PDB entry 1KH1 | X-ray diffraction, 2.30 A resolution | chains C and D of the 4 polymer chains in the assembly

# Chain C (and D)
Molecule: Argininosuccinate Synthetase
Source organism: Thermus thermophilus
Notes: EC 6.3.4.5; chain D of this document is another copy of the same molecule, construct and numbering; everything in this record applies to it too
Reference sequence: P59846 (ASSY_THET8); residue numbers follow UniProt; this construct covers 1-400
Chain sequence (400 residues; numbered 1 to 400; the number before each row is that of its first residue):
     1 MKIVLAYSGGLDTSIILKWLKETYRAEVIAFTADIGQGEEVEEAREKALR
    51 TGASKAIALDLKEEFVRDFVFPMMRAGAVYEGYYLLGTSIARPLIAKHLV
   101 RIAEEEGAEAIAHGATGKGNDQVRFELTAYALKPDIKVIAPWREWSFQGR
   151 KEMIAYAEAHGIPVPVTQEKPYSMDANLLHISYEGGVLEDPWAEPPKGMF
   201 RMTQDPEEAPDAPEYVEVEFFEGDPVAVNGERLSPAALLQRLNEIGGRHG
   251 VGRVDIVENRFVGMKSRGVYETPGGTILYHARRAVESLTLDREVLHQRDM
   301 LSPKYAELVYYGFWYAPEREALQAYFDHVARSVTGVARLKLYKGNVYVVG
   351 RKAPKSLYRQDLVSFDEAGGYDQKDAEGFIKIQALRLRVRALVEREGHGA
Unresolved in the structure: 166-170, 366-369, 396-400 (chain D: 166-170, 365-369, 396-400)
Swiss-Prot annotation at these positions:
  - binding site (ATP): Ala6 to Ser14, Ala33, Gly114
  - binding site (L-citrulline): Tyr84, Ser89, Asn120, Arg124, Ser173, Ser182, Glu258, Tyr270
  - binding site (L-aspartate): Thr116, Asn120, Asp121

# How chain C and chain D interact
Contacting residue pairs (187; chain C residue first):
  Tyr80(C) with His296(D), hydrogen bond
  Glu81(C) with Arg283(D), hydrogen bond (backbone-side chain); Leu295(D); His296(D), salt bridge
  Gly82(C) with Arg283(D)
  Tyr83(C) with Tyr279(D); His280(D), hydrogen bond; Arg283(D)
  Gly117(C) with Tyr371(D), hydrogen bond (backbone-side chain); Gln373(D), hydrogen bond (backbone-side chain); Ala376(D)
  Lys118(C) with Leu362(D); Ser364(D), hydrogen bond (side chain-backbone); Tyr371(D)
  Gln122(C) with Ala376(D); Ile380(D)
  Val123(C) with Ile380(D), hydrophobic
  Glu126(C) with Ile380(D)
  Leu127(C) with Ala384(D), hydrophobic
  Tyr130(C) with Lys381(D); Ala384(D), hydrophobic; Arg388(D)
  Ala131(C) with Ala391(D)
  Pro134(C) with Arg388(D), hydrogen bond (backbone-side chain); Ala391(D); Leu392(D), hydrophobic
  Trp142(C) with Gln373(D)
  Arg143(C) with Gln373(D); Glu377(D); Ile380(D)
  Glu189(C) with Tyr358(D), hydrogen bond (backbone-side chain); Gln360(D); Val363(D)
  Pro191(C) with Gly350(D); Arg351(D), hydrogen bond (backbone-side chain); Tyr358(D), hydrophobic
  Trp192(C) with Glu217(D); Val336(D); Arg338(D); Arg351(D); Lys352(D)
  Ala193(C) with Val349(D)
  Glu194(C) with Tyr215(D), hydrogen bond; Arg338(D), salt bridge; Lys340(D), salt bridge; Val349(D)
  Pro206(C) with Tyr342(D), hydrophobic; Tyr347(D)
  Glu207(C) with Pro213(D); Lys340(D), salt bridge; Tyr342(D)
  Tyr215(C) with Glu194(D), hydrogen bond
  Glu217(C) with Trp192(D)
  Asp255(C) with Val348(D); Arg351(D), salt bridge
  Ile256(C) with Arg351(D)
  Val257(C) with Ser287(D); Leu288(D), hydrophobic; Arg351(D)
  Asn259(C) with Arg292(D); Leu295(D)
  Arg260(C) with Arg292(D), hydrogen bond (backbone-side chain); Val363(D)
  Phe261(C) with Arg292(D); Phe379(D), hydrophobic
  Val262(C) with Tyr371(D)
  Met264(C) with Leu357(D); Leu362(D), hydrophobic
  Lys265(C) with Ser287(D), hydrogen bond (side chain-backbone); Leu288(D); Leu290(D), hydrogen bond (side chain-backbone); Leu357(D); Tyr358(D); Val363(D)
  Ser266(C) with Tyr358(D)
  Arg267(C) with Val349(D); Arg351(D); Tyr358(D)
  Tyr279(C) with Tyr83(D)
  His280(C) with Tyr83(D), hydrogen bond
  Arg283(C) with Glu81(D); Gly82(D); Tyr83(D)
  Ser287(C) with Val257(D); Lys265(D), hydrogen bond (backbone-side chain)
  Leu288(C) with Val257(D), hydrophobic; Lys265(D)
  Leu290(C) with Lys265(D), hydrogen bond (backbone-side chain)
  Arg292(C) with Asn259(D); Arg260(D), hydrogen bond (side chain-backbone); Phe261(D), hydrogen bond (side chain-backbone); Gly263(D); Tyr311(D)
  Glu293(C) with Tyr311(D)
  Leu295(C) with Glu81(D); Asn259(D)
  His296(C) with Tyr80(D), hydrogen bond; Glu81(D), salt bridge; Glu307(D), salt bridge; Tyr311(D), hydrogen bond
  Met300(C) with Met300(D); Pro303(D), hydrophobic; Glu307(D)
  Pro303(C) with Met300(D), hydrophobic
  Glu307(C) with His296(D), salt bridge; Met300(D)
  Tyr311(C) with Arg292(D), hydrogen bond; His296(D)
  Phe313(C) with Gln383(D); Arg386(D)
  Ala316(C) with Leu387(D), hydrophobic
  Pro317(C) with Arg386(D); Leu387(D); Arg390(D)
  Glu318(C) with Arg386(D), salt bridge
  Glu320(C) with Arg390(D), salt bridge
  Val336(C) with Trp192(D)
  Arg338(C) with Glu194(D), salt bridge
  Lys340(C) with Glu194(D); Glu207(D), salt bridge
  Tyr342(C) with Glu207(D)
  Lys343(C) with Tyr342(D); Lys343(D); Tyr347(D)
  Gly344(C) with Asn345(D), hydrogen bond (backbone-side chain); Tyr347(D)
  Asn345(C) with Gly344(D), hydrogen bond (side chain-backbone); Asn345(D), hydrogen bond
  Tyr347(C) with Pro206(D); Gly344(D), hydrogen bond (side chain-backbone)
  Val348(C) with Asp255(D)
  Val349(C) with Ala193(D); Glu194(D); Arg267(D)
  Gly350(C) with Pro191(D); Trp192(D)
  Arg351(C) with Pro191(D), hydrogen bond (backbone-backbone); Trp192(D); Asp255(D), salt bridge; Ile256(D); Val257(D); Arg267(D)
  Lys352(C) with Trp192(D)
  Leu357(C) with Lys265(D)
  Tyr358(C) with Glu189(D), hydrogen bond (side chain-backbone); Pro191(D); Lys265(D)
  Gln360(C) with Glu189(D)
  Leu362(C) with Lys118(D); Met264(D), hydrophobic
  Val363(C) with Lys118(D); Arg260(D); Lys265(D)
  Ser364(C) with Lys118(D), hydrogen bond (backbone-side chain); Glu189(D)
  Phe365(C) with Thr116(D); Lys118(D)
  Tyr371(C) with Gly117(D), hydrogen bond (side chain-backbone); Val262(D); Met264(D), hydrophobic
  Gln373(C) with Arg143(D)
  Lys374(C) with Arg143(D)
  Ala376(C) with Gly117(D); Gln122(D)
  Glu377(C) with Arg143(D)
  Phe379(C) with Phe261(D), hydrophobic
  Ile380(C) with Gln122(D); Val123(D), hydrophobic; Glu126(D); Arg143(D)
  Lys381(C) with Tyr130(D)
  Gln383(C) with Leu127(D); Phe261(D); Phe313(D)
  Ala384(C) with Leu127(D); Tyr130(D), hydrophobic
  Arg386(C) with Phe313(D); Glu318(D), salt bridge
  Leu387(C) with Leu127(D); Pro317(D)
  Arg388(C) with Tyr130(D); Pro134(D), hydrogen bond (side chain-backbone)
  Arg390(C) with Pro317(D); Glu320(D), salt bridge
  Ala391(C) with Ala131(D); Pro134(D)
  Leu392(C) with Pro134(D), hydrophobic
Other interface residues (no listed pair), chain C (97 interface residues in all): Asp135, Pro195, Pro213, Asp299, Lys304, Tyr315, Asp361
Other interface residues (no listed pair), chain D (97 interface residues in all): Trp142, Arg253, Ser266, Glu286, Glu293, Asp299, Lys304, Tyr315, Ala316, Asp361

# Overview
The chain C/chain D interface involves 97 residues from each chain; the contacts include 31 hydrogen bonds and
15 salt bridges. Polar contacts include Glu81(C)-His296(D), Glu194(C)-Arg338(D) and Glu194(C)-Lys340(D).
Curated annotation (UniProt) lists 11 ATP-binding residues, 8 L-citrulline-binding residues and 3
L-aspartate-binding residues on chain C.
Both chains are Argininosuccinate Synthetase (Thermus thermophilus). Entry 1KH1 (Crystal Structure of Thermus
thermophilus HB8 Argininosuccinate Synthetase) was determined by X-ray diffraction, deposited together with
1KH2 and 1KOR.
